Entry 7RKD (X-ray diffraction, 1.25 A resolution); this record covers chains A and B of the 4 polymer chains in the assembly.

== Chain A ==
Protein: Insulin chain A
Organism: Homo sapiens
Reference sequence: P01308 (INS_HUMAN); residues 1-21 here correspond to UniProt positions 90-110 (UniProt number = residue number + 89)
Chain sequence (21 residues; row label = number of the first residue in the row):
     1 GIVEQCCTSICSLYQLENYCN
Disulfides: Cys-6/Cys-11

== Chain B ==
Protein: Insulin B chain analog
Organism: Homo sapiens
Reference sequence: P01308 (INS_HUMAN); residues 1-30 here correspond to UniProt positions 25-54 (UniProt number = residue number + 24)
Chain sequence (30 residues; numbered 1 to 30; the number before each row is that of its first residue):
     1 FVKQHLCGSHLVEALYLVCGERGFFYTPET
Unresolved in the structure: 30
Differences from the reference sequence: variant Lys-3 (Asn27 in P01308), Glu-29 (Lys53 in P01308)
Ion coordination: Zn2+ near His-10 (its only coordinating residue here)

== Interface between chain A and chain B ==
Residue-residue contacts (42):
  Ile-2(A) / Leu-11(B)  hydrophobic
  Ile-2(A) / Leu-15(B)  hydrophobic
  Ile-2(A) / Tyr-26(B)  hydrophobic
  Val-3(A) / Pro-28(B)  hydrophobic
  Cys-6(A) / Gln-4(B)
  Cys-6(A) / His-5(B)
  Cys-6(A) / Leu-6(B)  hydrogen bond (backbone-backbone)
  Cys-7(A) / His-5(B)  hydrogen bond (backbone-side chain)
  Cys-7(A) / Leu-6(B)
  Cys-7(A) / Cys-7(B)  disulfide
  Thr-8(A) / His-5(B)  hydrogen bond (backbone-side chain)
  Ser-9(A) / His-5(B)  hydrogen bond (backbone-side chain)
  Ile-10(A) / Lys-3(B)
  Ile-10(A) / Gln-4(B)
  Ile-10(A) / His-5(B)
  Cys-11(A) / Val-2(B)
  Cys-11(A) / Lys-3(B)
  Cys-11(A) / Gln-4(B)  hydrogen bond (backbone-backbone)
  Ser-12(A) / Phe-1(B)
  Ser-12(A) / Val-2(B)
  Ser-12(A) / Lys-3(B)
  Leu-13(A) / Leu-17(B)  hydrophobic
  Leu-13(A) / Val-18(B)  hydrophobic
  Tyr-14(A) / Phe-1(B)  hydrophobic
  Gln-15(A) / Lys-3(B)
  Leu-16(A) / Leu-6(B)  hydrophobic
  Leu-16(A) / Leu-11(B)  hydrophobic
  Leu-16(A) / Ala-14(B)  hydrophobic
  Leu-16(A) / Leu-15(B)
  Glu-17(A) / Val-18(B)
  Glu-17(A) / Arg-22(B)  salt bridge
  Asn-18(A) / Phe-25(B)
  Tyr-19(A) / Leu-15(B)  hydrophobic
  Tyr-19(A) / Phe-24(B)
  Tyr-19(A) / Phe-25(B)  hydrogen bond (backbone-backbone)
  Cys-20(A) / Cys-19(B)  disulfide
  Cys-20(A) / Arg-22(B)
  Cys-20(A) / Gly-23(B)
  Cys-20(A) / Phe-25(B)
  Asn-21(A) / Arg-22(B)  hydrogen bond (backbone-side chain)
  Asn-21(A) / Gly-23(B)  hydrogen bond (backbone-backbone)
  Asn-21(A) / Phe-24(B)
Other interface residues (no listed pair), chain B (20 interface residues in all): Glu-29
Inter-chain disulfides: Cys-7(A)/Cys-7(B), Cys-20(A)/Cys-19(B)

== Summary ==
The interface between chain A and chain B involves 18 residues on one side and 20 on the other, with 2
disulfide bonds, 8 hydrogen bonds and 1 salt bridge. Polar contacts include Glu-17(A)/Arg-22(B),
Cys-7(A)/His-5(B) and Thr-8(A)/His-5(B).
Chain A is Insulin chain A and chain B is Insulin B chain analog, both from Homo sapiens; the structure, X-Ray
structure of Insulin Analog GLULISINE, was determined by X-ray diffraction.
